PDB entry 8AHT | X-ray diffraction, 2.20 A resolution | chains A and C of the 3 polymer chains in the assembly

[Chain A (and C)]
Protein: Calmodulin
Source organism: Plasmodium falciparum
Notes: chain C of this document is another copy of the same molecule, construct and numbering; everything in this record applies to it too
UniProt: P62203 (CALM_PLAF7); residues 0-148 here correspond to UniProt positions 1-149 (UniProt number = residue number + 1)
Chain sequence (149 residues; each row starts with the number of its first residue; numbering starts at 0):
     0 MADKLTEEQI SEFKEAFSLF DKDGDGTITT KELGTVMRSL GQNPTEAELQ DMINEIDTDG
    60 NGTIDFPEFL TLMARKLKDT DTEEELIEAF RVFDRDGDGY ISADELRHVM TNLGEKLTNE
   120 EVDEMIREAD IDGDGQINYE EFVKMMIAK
Disordered / not traced: 0-2, 79-83, 148 (chain C: 0-1, 76-83, 146-148)
Bound ions: Ca2+ site 1: Asp20, Asp22, Asp24, Thr26, Glu31; Ca2+ site 2: Asp56, Asp58, Asn60, Thr62, Glu67; Ca2+ site 3: Asp93, Asp95, Asp97, Tyr99, Glu104; Ca2+ site 4: Asp129, Asp131, Asp133, Gln135, Glu140

[How chain A and chain C interact]
Pairs across the interface (15):
  Gln49(A) with His107(C)
  Asp50(A) with Arg106(C), salt bridge; His107(C), salt bridge
  Asn53(A) with Arg94(C); His107(C), hydrogen bond (side chain-backbone); Thr110(C); Asn111(C), hydrogen bond
  Asp56(A) with Asn111(C), hydrogen bond (backbone-side chain)
  Thr57(A) with Arg37(C); Ser38(C), hydrogen bond (backbone-backbone)
  Asp58(A) with Arg37(C); Gly40(C)
  Gly59(A) with Arg37(C); Ser38(C); Gly40(C)
Interface residues without a listed pair, chain A (8 interface residues in all): Ala46
Interface residues without a listed pair, chain C (10 interface residues in all): Leu39, Asp103

[Overview]
Chain A and chain C form an interface of 8 and 10 residues respectively, with 4 hydrogen bonds and 2 salt
bridges. Polar contacts include Asp50(A)-Arg106(C), Asp50(A)-His107(C) and Asn53(A)-His107(C). Asp20(A),
Asp22(A), Asp24(A), Thr26(A) and Glu31(A) coordinate Ca2+ site 1.
Both chains are Calmodulin (Plasmodium falciparum). Entry 8AHT (Crystal structure of Plasmodium falciparum
Ca2+/Calmodulin in complex with melittin) was determined by X-ray diffraction together with 8AHS from the same
study.
